4PB0 - chains H and L; structure by X-ray diffraction, 2.50 A resolution.

Chain H:
Protein: Ab53 heavy chain
From: Mus musculus
Chain sequence (220 residues; each row starts with the number of its first residue; a row labelled like 52A-52C holds insertion residues (52A, then the next letters in order)):
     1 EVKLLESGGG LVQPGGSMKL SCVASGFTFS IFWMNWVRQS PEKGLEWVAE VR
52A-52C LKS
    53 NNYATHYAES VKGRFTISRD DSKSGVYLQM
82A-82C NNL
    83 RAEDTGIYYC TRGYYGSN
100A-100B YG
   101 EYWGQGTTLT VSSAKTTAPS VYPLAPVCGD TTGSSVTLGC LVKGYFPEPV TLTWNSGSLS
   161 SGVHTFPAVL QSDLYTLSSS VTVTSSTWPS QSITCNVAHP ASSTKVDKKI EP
Not modelled in the structure: 128-133
Disulfide bonds: Cys22-Cys92, Cys140-Cys195
From the paper describing this entry:
  - binding site for sulfate ion: Tyr96
  - binding site for chloride ion: Arg52
  - binding site for 2-amino-2-hydroxymethyl-propane-1,3-diol: Ile31, Phe32, Trp33, Leu52A, Gly95, Tyr96

Chain L:
Protein: Ab53 light chain
From: Mus musculus
Chain sequence (216 residues; each row starts with the number of its first residue; a row labelled like 30A-30E holds insertion residues (30A, then the next letters in order)):
     1 DVVMTQSPSS LSVTIGQPAS ISCKSSQSLL
30A-30E DSDGG
    31 TYLNWLLQRP GQSPKRLIYL VSKLDSGVPD RFTGSGSGTD FTLKISRVEA EDLGIYYCWQ
    91 GAHFPYTFGG GTKLEIKRAD AAPTVSIFPP SSEQLTSGGA SVVCFLNNFY PKDINVKWKI
   151 DGSERQNGVL NSWTDQDSKD STYSMSSTLT LTKDEYERHN SYTCEATHKT STSPIVKSFN
   211 R
Disulfide bonds: Cys23-Cys88, Cys134-Cys194

Chain H / chain L interface:
Pairs across the interface - 79 pairs, chain H then chain L:
  Gln39(H) - Gln38(L)  hydrogen bond
  Gln39(H) - Tyr87(L)
  Leu45(H) - Leu36(L)  hydrophobic
  Leu45(H) - Tyr87(L)  hydrophobic
  Leu45(H) - Phe98(L)
  Trp47(H) - Trp89(L)
  Trp47(H) - Tyr96(L)
  Trp47(H) - Phe98(L)  hydrophobic
  Glu50(H) - Tyr96(L)  hydrogen bond
  His58(H) - Phe94(L)
  Tyr59(H) - Phe94(L)
  Tyr91(H) - Gln38(L)
  Tyr91(H) - Ser43(L)
  Tyr91(H) - Pro44(L)
  Tyr96(H) - Tyr32(L)
  Tyr96(H) - Gly91(L)  hydrogen bond (side chain-backbone)
  Tyr96(H) - Tyr96(L)
  Tyr97(H) - Asn34(L)  hydrogen bond (backbone-side chain)
  Tyr97(H) - Leu36(L)
  Tyr97(H) - Arg46(L)  hydrogen bond (backbone-side chain)
  Tyr97(H) - Trp89(L)  hydrophobic
  Gly98(H) - Tyr32(L)
  Gly98(H) - Asn34(L)
  Gly98(H) - Tyr49(L)
  Gly98(H) - Leu50(L)
  Gly98(H) - Trp89(L)
  Ser99(H) - Tyr32(L)
  Ser99(H) - Arg46(L)  hydrogen bond (backbone-side chain)
  Ser99(H) - Tyr49(L)
  Asn100(H) - Arg46(L)
  Asn100(H) - Tyr49(L)
  Gly100B(H) - Arg46(L)
  Glu101(H) - Arg46(L)  salt bridge
  Trp103(H) - Ser43(L)
  Trp103(H) - Pro44(L)  hydrophobic
  Trp103(H) - Phe98(L)  hydrophobic
  Gly104(H) - Ser43(L)  hydrogen bond (backbone-side chain)
  Tyr122(H) - Ser121(L)
  Tyr122(H) - Glu123(L)
  Tyr122(H) - Gln124(L)
  Pro123(H) - Ser121(L)  hydrogen bond (backbone-side chain)
  Pro123(H) - Glu123(L)
  Leu124(H) - Phe118(L)  hydrophobic
  Leu124(H) - Ser121(L)
  Leu124(H) - Val133(L)  hydrophobic
  Ala125(H) - Phe118(L)
  Pro126(H) - Phe118(L)
  Val127(H) - Ile117(L)
  Val127(H) - Pro119(L)
  Val127(H) - Phe209(L)  hydrophobic
  Thr137(H) - Ser116(L)
  Thr137(H) - Phe118(L)
  Gly139(H) - Phe135(L)
  Leu141(H) - Ser131(L)
  Lys143(H) - Ser131(L)
  Lys143(H) - Thr180(L)
  His164(H) - Asn137(L)
  His164(H) - Asn138(L)  hydrogen bond
  His164(H) - Ser174(L)  hydrogen bond
  Phe166(H) - Phe135(L)  hydrophobic
  Phe166(H) - Asn137(L)
  Phe166(H) - Ser162(L)
  Phe166(H) - Thr164(L)
  Phe166(H) - Ser174(L)
  Phe166(H) - Met175(L)
  Phe166(H) - Ser176(L)
  Pro167(H) - Ser162(L)  hydrogen bond (backbone-side chain)
  Pro167(H) - Trp163(L)
  Val169(H) - Leu160(L)  hydrophobic
  Val169(H) - Asn161(L)
  Val169(H) - Ser162(L)
  Gln171(H) - Leu160(L)
  Thr176(H) - Leu160(L)
  Ser178(H) - Phe135(L)
  Ser178(H) - Ser176(L)  hydrogen bond
  Ser179(H) - Phe135(L)
  Ser180(H) - Phe135(L)
  Ser180(H) - Asn137(L)  hydrogen bond
  Lys208(H) - Glu123(L)
Other interface residues (no listed pair), chain H (44 interface residues in all): Trp33, Val37, Glu46, Ala60, Tyr100A, Gln105, Leu138, Thr165
Other interface residues (no listed pair), chain L (40 interface residues in all): Asp55, Ala92, Thr178

Summary:
Chain H and chain L form an interface of 44 and 40 residues respectively; the contacts include 13 hydrogen
bonds and 1 salt bridge. Polar pairs include Glu101(H)-Arg46(L), Gln39(H)-Gln38(L) and Glu50(H)-Tyr96(L). From
the paper: a binding site for 2-amino-2-hydroxymethyl-propane-1,3-diol at Ile31(H), Phe32(H) and Trp33(H)
among others; a binding site for sulfate ion at Tyr96(H).
Chain H is Ab53 heavy chain and chain L is Ab53 light chain, both from Mus musculus; the structure, Structure
of the Fab fragment of the anti-Francisella tularensis GroEL antibody Ab53, was determined by X-ray
diffraction (same publication as 4PB9).
